PDB entry 5L42 | X-ray diffraction, 2.10 A resolution | chains C and D of the 4 polymer chains in the assembly

[Chain C (and D)]
Protein: Pteridine reductase 1
Organism: Leishmania major
Notes: EC 1.5.1.33; chain D of this document is another copy of the same molecule, construct and numbering; everything in this record applies to it too
UniProt: Q01782 (PTR1_LEIMA); residues 1-288 here = UniProt positions 1-288
Sequence (288 residues; each row starts with the number of its first residue):
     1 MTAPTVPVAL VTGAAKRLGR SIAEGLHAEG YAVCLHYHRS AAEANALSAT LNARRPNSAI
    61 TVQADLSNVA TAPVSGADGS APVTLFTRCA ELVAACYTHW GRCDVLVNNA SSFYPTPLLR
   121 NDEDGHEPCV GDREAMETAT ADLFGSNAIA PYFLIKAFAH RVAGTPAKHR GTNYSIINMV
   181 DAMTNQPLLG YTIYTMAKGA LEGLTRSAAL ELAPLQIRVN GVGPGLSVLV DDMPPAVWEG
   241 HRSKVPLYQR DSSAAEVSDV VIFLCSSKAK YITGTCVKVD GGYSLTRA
Disordered / not traced: 1-4, 74-79, 121-132, 231-239 (chain D: 1-4, 74-80, 121-134, 231-239)
Modified positions: Cys-276 (S-oxy cysteine; CSX)
Sequence notes: engineered mutation Val-162 (Phe in Q01782)
Residues lining bound ligands:
  - 6J6 ((2R)-2-[3,4-bis(oxidanyl)phenyl]-6-oxidanyl-2,3-dihydrochromen-4-one): Arg-17, Ser-111, Phe-113, Met-183, Leu-188, Tyr-194, Gly-225, Leu-226, Ser-227, Leu-229, His-241, Tyr-283
  - NADPH (NDP; NADPH dihydro-nicotinamide-adenine-dinucleotide phosphate): Gly-13, Lys-16, Arg-17, Leu-18, Gly-19, His-36, Tyr-37, His-38, Arg-39, Ser-40, Ala-64, Asp-65, Leu-66, Ser-67, Asn-109, Ala-110, Ser-111, Ser-112, Asp-142, Ser-146, Asn-147, Met-179, Val-180, Asp-181, Tyr-194, Lys-198, Pro-224, Gly-225, Leu-226, Ser-227, Leu-229
Curated features (UniProtKB/Swiss-Prot):
  - active site: Tyr-194 (Proton acceptor)
  - binding site (substrate): Ser-175
What the authors report for this chain:
  - catalytic residues: Asp-181, Tyr-194, Lys-198 (citing earlier work)
  - binding site for 6J6: Arg-17, Ser-111, Phe-113, Leu-188, Leu-226, Leu-229, His-241, Tyr-283, Arg-287

[Chain C / chain D interface]
Pairs across the interface (65):
  Thr-116(C) / Tyr-152(D)
  Pro-117(C) / Lys-156(D)
  Pro-117(C) / Glu-211(D)
  Leu-118(C) / Tyr-152(D)  hydrophobic
  Leu-118(C) / Lys-156(D)
  Leu-118(C) / His-160(D)  hydrogen bond (backbone-side chain)
  Leu-118(C) / Ala-208(D)  hydrophobic
  Leu-118(C) / Glu-211(D)  hydrogen bond (backbone-side chain)
  Leu-119(C) / Glu-211(D)  hydrogen bond (backbone-side chain)
  Leu-119(C) / Leu-212(D)  hydrophobic
  Leu-119(C) / Leu-215(D)  hydrophobic
  Thr-140(C) / Ile-149(D)
  Thr-140(C) / Phe-153(D)
  Phe-144(C) / Ile-149(D)  hydrophobic
  Ala-148(C) / Met-196(D)
  Ile-149(C) / Thr-140(D)
  Ile-149(C) / Phe-144(D)  hydrophobic
  Tyr-152(C) / Thr-116(D)  hydrogen bond (side chain-backbone)
  Tyr-152(C) / Leu-118(D)  hydrophobic
  Tyr-152(C) / Thr-192(D)
  Tyr-152(C) / Ile-193(D)  hydrophobic
  Tyr-152(C) / Met-196(D)  hydrophobic
  Phe-153(C) / Thr-140(D)
  Lys-156(C) / Pro-117(D)
  Lys-156(C) / Leu-118(D)
  Ala-159(C) / Leu-119(D)  hydrophobic
  His-160(C) / Leu-118(D)  hydrogen bond (side chain-backbone)
  Asn-185(C) / Arg-206(D)  hydrogen bond
  Pro-187(C) / Arg-206(D)
  Pro-187(C) / Ser-207(D)
  Pro-187(C) / Leu-210(D)
  Leu-189(C) / Glu-211(D)
  Gly-190(C) / Glu-211(D)
  Thr-192(C) / Tyr-152(D)
  Thr-192(C) / Leu-204(D)
  Thr-192(C) / Ser-207(D)  hydrogen bond
  Thr-192(C) / Glu-211(D)
  Ile-193(C) / Tyr-152(D)
  Thr-195(C) / Gly-203(D)
  Met-196(C) / Ala-148(D)
  Met-196(C) / Tyr-152(D)  hydrophobic
  Met-196(C) / Ala-200(D)
  Met-196(C) / Leu-204(D)
  Gly-199(C) / Gly-199(D)
  Gly-199(C) / Ala-200(D)
  Ala-200(C) / Met-196(D)
  Ala-200(C) / Gly-199(D)
  Ala-200(C) / Ala-200(D)
  Leu-204(C) / Thr-192(D)
  Leu-204(C) / Met-196(D)
  Arg-206(C) / Asn-185(D)  hydrogen bond
  Arg-206(C) / Pro-187(D)
  Ser-207(C) / Pro-187(D)
  Ser-207(C) / Thr-192(D)  hydrogen bond
  Ala-208(C) / Leu-118(D)  hydrophobic
  Leu-210(C) / Pro-187(D)
  Leu-210(C) / Leu-189(D)  hydrophobic
  Glu-211(C) / Pro-117(D)
  Glu-211(C) / Leu-118(D)  hydrogen bond (side chain-backbone)
  Glu-211(C) / Leu-119(D)  hydrogen bond (side chain-backbone)
  Glu-211(C) / Leu-189(D)
  Glu-211(C) / Gly-190(D)
  Glu-211(C) / Thr-192(D)
  Leu-212(C) / Leu-119(D)  hydrophobic
  Leu-215(C) / Leu-119(D)  hydrophobic
Other interface residues (no listed pair), chain C (37 interface residues in all): Arg-120, Ile-155, Ala-163, Thr-184, Tyr-191, Gly-203
Other interface residues (no listed pair), chain D (36 interface residues in all): Arg-120, Met-136, Ala-159, Ala-163, Thr-184, Thr-195

[In short]
37 residues of chain C and 36 residues of chain D are in contact; the contacts include 11 hydrogen bonds.
Among the polar pairs are Leu-118(C)/His-160(D), Leu-118(C)/Glu-211(D) and Leu-119(C)/Glu-211(D). Chain C
binds compound 6J6 and NADPH. The paper reports catalytic residues Asp-181(C), Tyr-194(C) and Lys-198(C); a
binding site for 6J6 at Arg-17(C), Ser-111(C) and Phe-113(C) among others.
Chain C and chain D are both Pteridine reductase 1 (Leishmania major); the structure, Leishmania major
Pteridine reductase 1 (PTR1) in complex with compound 3, was determined by X-ray diffraction together with
5K6A and 5L4N from the same study.
